6NUE - chains J and N of the 11 polymer chains in the assembly; structure by electron microscopy, 3.30 A resolution.

Chain J:
Protein: CRISPR system single-strand-specific deoxyribonuclease Cas10/Csm1 (subtype III-A)
From: Streptococcus thermophilus
Notes: EC 3.1.-.-, 2.7.7.-
UniProtKB: A0A0A7HFE1 (CAS10_STRTR); numbering as in UniProt (aligned over 1-758)
Amino-acid sequence (758 residues; each row starts with the number of its first residue):
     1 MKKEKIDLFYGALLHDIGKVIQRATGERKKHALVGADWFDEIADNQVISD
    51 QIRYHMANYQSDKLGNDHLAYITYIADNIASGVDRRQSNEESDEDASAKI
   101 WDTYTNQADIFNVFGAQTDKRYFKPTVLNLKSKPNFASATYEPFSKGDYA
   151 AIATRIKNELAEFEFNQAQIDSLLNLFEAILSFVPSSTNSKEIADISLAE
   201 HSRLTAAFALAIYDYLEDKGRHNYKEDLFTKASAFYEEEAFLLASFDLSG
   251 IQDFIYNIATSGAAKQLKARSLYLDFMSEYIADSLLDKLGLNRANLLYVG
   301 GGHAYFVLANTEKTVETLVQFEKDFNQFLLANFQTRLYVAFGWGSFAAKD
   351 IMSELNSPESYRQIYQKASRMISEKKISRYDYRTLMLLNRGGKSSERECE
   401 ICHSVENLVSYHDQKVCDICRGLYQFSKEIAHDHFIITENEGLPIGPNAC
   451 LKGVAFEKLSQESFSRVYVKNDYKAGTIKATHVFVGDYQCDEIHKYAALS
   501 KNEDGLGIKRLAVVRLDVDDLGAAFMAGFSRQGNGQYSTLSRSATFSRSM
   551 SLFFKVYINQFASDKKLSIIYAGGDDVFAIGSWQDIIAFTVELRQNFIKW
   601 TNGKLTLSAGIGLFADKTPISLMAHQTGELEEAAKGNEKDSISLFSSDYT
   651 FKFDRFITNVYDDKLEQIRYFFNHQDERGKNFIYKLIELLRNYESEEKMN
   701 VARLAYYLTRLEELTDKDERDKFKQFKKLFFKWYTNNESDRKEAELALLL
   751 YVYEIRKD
Disordered / not traced: 1-2, 83-104, 758
Ligand contacts: ATP (adenosine-5'-triphosphate): Tyr298, His303, Tyr305, Asp519, Asp520, Leu521, Ser547, Met550, Gly574, Asp575, Lys635
What the authors report for this chain:
  - binding site for ATP: Tyr298, His303, Leu521, Asp575, Lys635
  - catalytic residues: Asp16 (proposed by the authors, not directly observed)
  - allosteric site: Gln266, Arg397, His412, Tyr424, Lys495, Lys617

Chain N:
Protein: CRISPR type III-associated RAMP protein Csm3
From: Streptococcus thermophilus
UniProtKB: A0A0A7HIF0 (A0A0A7HIF0_STRTR); residues 1-220 here = UniProt positions 1-220
Amino-acid sequence (220 residues; row label = number of the first residue in the row):
     1 MTFAKIKFSAQIRLETGLHIGGSDAFAAIGAIDSPVIKDPITNIPIIPGS
    51 SLKGKMRTLLAKVYNEKVAEKPSDDSDILSRLFGNSKDKRFKMGRLIFRD
   101 AFLSNADELDSLGVRSYTEVKFENTIDRITAEANPRQIERAIRNSTFDFE
   151 LIYEITDENENQVEEDFKVIRDGLKLLELDYLGGSGSRGYGKVAFEKLKA
   201 TTVFGNYDVKTLNELLTAEV
Disordered / not traced: 1, 214-220

Interface between chain J and chain N:
Contacting residue pairs (14):
  Phe645(J) with Phe26(N)
  Asn681(J) with Phe122(N)
  Tyr684(J) with Gly30(N); Ala31(N); Ile32(N); Gln137(N)
  Lys685(J) with Arg115(N)
  Ile687(J) with Ile29(N), hydrophobic
  Glu688(J) with Arg115(N), salt bridge; Ser116(N)
  Arg691(J) with Phe26(N); Ile29(N)
  Leu749(J) with Ile29(N), hydrophobic
  Arg756(J) with Ile32(N), hydrogen bond (side chain-backbone)
Also at the interface, not in a pair above, chain J (16 interface residues in all): Arg510, Ser646, Tyr649, Glu677, Val752, Tyr753, Lys757
Also at the interface, not in a pair above, chain N (13 interface residues in all): Asp24, Ala25, Asn134, Pro135

In short:
16 residues of chain J and 13 residues of chain N are in contact, with 1 hydrogen bond and 1 salt bridge.
Polar contacts include Glu688(J)-Arg115(N) and Arg756(J)-Ile32(N). Ligands of chain J: ATP. The paper reports
the catalytic residue Asp16(J); a binding site for ATP at Tyr298(J), His303(J) and Leu521(J) among others.
Here chain J is CRISPR system single-strand-specific deoxyribonuclease Cas10/Csm1 (subtype III-A) and chain N
is CRISPR type III-associated RAMP protein Csm3, both from Streptococcus thermophilus. Entry 6NUE (Small
conformation of apo CRISPR_Csm complex) was determined by electron microscopy (same publication as 6NUD).
